PDB entry 8DPL | electron microscopy, 2.53 A resolution | chains I and N of the 15 polymer chains in the assembly

Chain I:
Protein: Glycoprotein GP1
Source organism: Ebola virus - Mayinga, Zaire, 1976
UniProtKB: Q05320 (VGP_EBOZM); residue numbers follow UniProt; this construct covers 33-312
Sequence (280 residues; each row starts with the number of its first residue):
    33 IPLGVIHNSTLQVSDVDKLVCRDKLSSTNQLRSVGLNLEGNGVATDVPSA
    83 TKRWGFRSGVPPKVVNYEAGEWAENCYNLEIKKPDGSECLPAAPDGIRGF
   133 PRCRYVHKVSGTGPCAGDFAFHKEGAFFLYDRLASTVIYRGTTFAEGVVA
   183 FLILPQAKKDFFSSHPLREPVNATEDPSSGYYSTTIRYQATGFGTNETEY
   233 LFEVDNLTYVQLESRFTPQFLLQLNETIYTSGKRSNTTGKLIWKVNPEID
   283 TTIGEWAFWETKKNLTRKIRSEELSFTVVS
Unresolved in the structure: 48-50, 189-212, 234-312
Cystine bridges: C108-C135, C121-C147
Glycans and other covalent adducts: N-acetylglucosamine (NAG) linked to N228

Chain N:
Protein: Glycoprotein GP2
Source organism: Ebola virus - Mayinga, Zaire, 1976
UniProtKB: A0A0E3H7K2 (A0A0E3H7K2_9MONO); numbering as in UniProt (aligned over 502-637)
Sequence (136 residues; each row starts with the number of its first residue):
   502 EAIVNAQPKCNPNLHYWTTQDEGAAIGLAWIPYFGPAAEGIYTEGLMHNQ
   552 DGLICGLRQLANETTQALQLFLRATTELRTFSILNRKAIDFLLQRWGGTC
   602 HILGPDCCIEPHDWTKNITDKIDQIIHDFVDKTLPD
Unresolved in the structure: 502, 599-637
Cystine bridges: C511-C556
Glycans and other covalent adducts: glycan linked to N563

Interface between chain I and chain N:
Residue-residue contacts (14; chain I residue first):
  I33(I) - E523(N)
  G87(I) - Y534(N)
  F88(I) - Y534(N)
  R89(I) - P533(N)
  R89(I) - Y534(N)  hydrogen bond (side chain-backbone)
  R89(I) - G536(N)  hydrogen bond (side chain-backbone)
  G91(I) - A539(N)  hydrogen bond (backbone-backbone)
  V92(I) - P533(N)
  F153(I) - P533(N)  hydrophobic
  H154(I) - I532(N)
  K155(I) - I532(N)
  K155(I) - F535(N)
  E156(I) - W531(N)
  G157(I) - I532(N)
Other interface residues (no listed pair), chain N (10 interface residues in all): P537, A538

In short:
The interface between chain I and chain N involves 11 residues on one side and 10 on the other; the contacts
include 3 hydrogen bonds. Polar contacts include R89(I)-Y534(N), R89(I)-G536(N) and G91(I)-A539(N). Covalently
linked N-acetylglucosamine: at N228(I).
Chain I is Glycoprotein GP1 and chain N is Glycoprotein GP2, both from Ebola virus - Mayinga, Zaire, 1976; the
structure, Structure of EBOV GP lacking the mucin-like domain with 2.1.1D5 scFv and 6D6 scFv bound, was
determined by electron microscopy (same publication as 8DPM).
